Entry 7BTR (electron microscopy, 4.54 A resolution (low resolution: residue-level contacts below are approximate; hydrogen-bond / salt-bridge calls are withheld)); this record covers chains C and D of the 6 polymer chains in the assembly.

[Chain C]
Protein: Type I restriction enzyme R Protein
Source organism: Escherichia coli
Notes: EC 3.1.21.3
UniProtKB: Q304R3 (Q304R3_ECOLX); numbering as in UniProt (aligned over 1-1038)
Amino-acid sequence (1038 residues; row label = number of the first residue in the row):
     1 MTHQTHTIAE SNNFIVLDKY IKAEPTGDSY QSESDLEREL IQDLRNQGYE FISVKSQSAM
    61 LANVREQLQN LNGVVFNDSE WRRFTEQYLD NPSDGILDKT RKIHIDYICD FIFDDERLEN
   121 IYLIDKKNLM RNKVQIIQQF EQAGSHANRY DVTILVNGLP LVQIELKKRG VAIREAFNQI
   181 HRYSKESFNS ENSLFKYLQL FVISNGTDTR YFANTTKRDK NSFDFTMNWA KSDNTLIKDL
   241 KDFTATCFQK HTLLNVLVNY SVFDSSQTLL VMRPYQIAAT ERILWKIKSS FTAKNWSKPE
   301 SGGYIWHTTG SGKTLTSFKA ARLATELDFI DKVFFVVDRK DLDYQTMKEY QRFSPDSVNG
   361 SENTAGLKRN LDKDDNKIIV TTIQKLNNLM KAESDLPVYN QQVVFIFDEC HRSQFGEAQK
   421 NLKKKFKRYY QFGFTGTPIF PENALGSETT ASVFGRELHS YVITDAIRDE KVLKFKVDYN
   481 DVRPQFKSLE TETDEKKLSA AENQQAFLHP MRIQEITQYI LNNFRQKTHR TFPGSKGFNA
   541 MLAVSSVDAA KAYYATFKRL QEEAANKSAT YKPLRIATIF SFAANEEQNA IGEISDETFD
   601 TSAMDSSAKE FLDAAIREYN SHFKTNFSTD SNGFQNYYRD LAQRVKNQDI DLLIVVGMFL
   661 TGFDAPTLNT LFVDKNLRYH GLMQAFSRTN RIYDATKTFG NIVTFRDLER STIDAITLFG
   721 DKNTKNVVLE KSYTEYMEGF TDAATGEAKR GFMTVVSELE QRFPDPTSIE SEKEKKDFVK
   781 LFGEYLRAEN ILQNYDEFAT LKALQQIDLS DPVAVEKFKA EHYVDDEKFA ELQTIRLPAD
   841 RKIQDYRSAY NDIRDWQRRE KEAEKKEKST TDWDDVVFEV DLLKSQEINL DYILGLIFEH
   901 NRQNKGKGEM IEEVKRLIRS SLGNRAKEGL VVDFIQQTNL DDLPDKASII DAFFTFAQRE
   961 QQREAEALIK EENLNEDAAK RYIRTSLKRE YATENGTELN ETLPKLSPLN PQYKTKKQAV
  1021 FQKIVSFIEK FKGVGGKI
Not modelled in the structure: 1-12, 142-147, 182-189, 463-1038

[Chain D]
Protein: Type I restriction enzyme EcoR124II M protein
Source organism: Escherichia coli
Notes: EC 2.1.1.72
UniProtKB: P10484 (T1M1_ECOLX); numbering as in UniProt (aligned over 1-520)
Amino-acid sequence (520 residues; each row starts with the number of its first residue):
     1 MKMTSIQQRA ELHRQIWQIA NDVRGSVDGW DFKQYVLGAL FYRFISENFS SYIEAGDDSI
    61 CYAKLDDSVI TDDIKDDAIK TKGYFIYPSQ LFCNVAAKAN TNDRLNADLN SIFVAIESSA
   121 YGYPSEADIK GLFADFDTTS NRLGNTVKDK NARLAAVLKG VEGLKLGDFN EHQIDLFGDA
   181 YEFLISNYAA NAGKSGGEFF TPQHVSKLIA QLAMHGQTHV NKIYDPAAGS GSLLLQAKKQ
   241 FDNHIIEEGF FGQEINHTTY NLARMNMFLH NINYDKFDIK LGNTLTEPHF RDEKPFDAIV
   301 SNPPYSVKWI GSDDPTLIND ERFAPAGVLA PKSKADFAFV LHALNYLSAK GRAAIVCFPG
   361 IFYRGGAEQK IRQYLVDNNY VETVISLAPN LFFGTTIAVN ILVLSKHKTD TNVQFIDASE
   421 LFKKETNNNI LTDAHIEQIM QVFASKEDVA HLAKSVAFET VVANDYNLSV SSYVEAKDNR
   481 EIIDIAELNA ELKTTVSKID QLRKDIDAIV AEIEGCEVQK
Not modelled in the structure: 1-10, 56-70, 168-173, 191-197, 511-520
Swiss-Prot annotation at these positions:
  - region: Glu-481 to Val-510 (C-terminal tail)
  - binding site (S-adenosyl-L-methionine): Glu-198 to Gln-203, Ser-230 to Ser-232, Glu-254
  - mutagenesis: Asp-135 to Thr-146 (Little change in holoenzyme assembly, no DNA restriction), Ala-476 to Val-510 (Almost complete loss of holoenzyme assembly, no DNA restriction)

[Chain C / chain D interface]
Residue-residue contacts (5; chain C residue first):
  Glu-86(C) / Ser-119(D)
  Glu-86(C) / Arg-142(D)
  Gln-87(C) / Leu-143(D)
  Pro-92(C) / Glu-126(D)
  Ser-93(C) / Glu-126(D)
Also at the interface, not in a pair above, chain C (5 interface residues in all): Tyr-344
Also at the interface, not in a pair above, chain D (6 interface residues in all): Ala-120, Asp-314

[Overview]
The interface between chain C and chain D involves 5 residues on one side and 6 on the other. From UniProt: 10
S-adenosyl-L-methionine-binding residues and 12 mutagenesis sites on chain D.
Here chain C is Type I restriction enzyme R Protein and chain D is Type I restriction enzyme EcoR124II M
protein, both from Escherichia coli. Entry 7BTR (EcoR124I-ArdA in the Restriction-Alleviation State) was
determined by electron microscopy together with 7BST, 7BTO, 7BTP and 7BTQ from the same study.
